2O01 - chains B and D of the 17 polymer chains in the assembly; structure by X-ray diffraction, 3.40 A resolution.

[Chain B]
Protein: Photosystem I P700 chlorophyll a apoprotein A2
From: Pisum sativum
Reference sequence: P05311 (PSAB_PEA); residue numbers follow UniProt; this construct covers 2-733
Amino-acid sequence (732 residues; each row starts with the number of its first residue):
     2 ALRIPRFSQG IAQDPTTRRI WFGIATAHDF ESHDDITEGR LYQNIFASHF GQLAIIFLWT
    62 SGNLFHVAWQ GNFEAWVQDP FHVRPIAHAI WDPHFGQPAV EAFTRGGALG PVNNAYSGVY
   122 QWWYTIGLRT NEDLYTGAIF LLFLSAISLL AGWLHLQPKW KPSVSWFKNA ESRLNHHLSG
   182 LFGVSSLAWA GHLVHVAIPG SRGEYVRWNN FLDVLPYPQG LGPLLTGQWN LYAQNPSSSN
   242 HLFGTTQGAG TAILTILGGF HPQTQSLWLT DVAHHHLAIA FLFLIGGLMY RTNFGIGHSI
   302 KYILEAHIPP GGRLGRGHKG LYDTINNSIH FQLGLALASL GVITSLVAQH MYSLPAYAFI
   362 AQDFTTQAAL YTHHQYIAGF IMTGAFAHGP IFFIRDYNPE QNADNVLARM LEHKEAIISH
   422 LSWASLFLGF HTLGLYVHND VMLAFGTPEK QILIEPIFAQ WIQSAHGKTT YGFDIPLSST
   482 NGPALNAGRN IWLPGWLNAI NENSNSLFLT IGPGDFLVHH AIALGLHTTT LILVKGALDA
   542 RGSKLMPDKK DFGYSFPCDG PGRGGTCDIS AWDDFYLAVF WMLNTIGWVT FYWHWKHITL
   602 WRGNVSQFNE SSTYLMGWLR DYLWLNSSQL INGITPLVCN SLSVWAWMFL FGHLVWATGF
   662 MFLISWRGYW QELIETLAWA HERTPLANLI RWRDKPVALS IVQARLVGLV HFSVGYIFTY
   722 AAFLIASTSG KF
Differences from the reference sequence: conflict Ala147 (Phe in P05311)
Curated features (UniProtKB/Swiss-Prot):
  - binding site ([4Fe-4S] cluster): Cys559, Cys568
  - binding site (chlorophyll a): His654, Met662, Tyr670
  - binding site (phylloquinone): Trp671
Ion coordination: chlorophyll a Mg (7 sites), coordinated by Asp93, His193, His275, His277, His308, His414, His654; 4Fe-4S cluster Fe: Cys559, Asp560, Gly561, Cys568 (shared with 1 residue of chain A)
Ligand contacts:
  - beta-carotene (BCR): Trp648, Met649, Phe652, Phe719
  - chlorophyll a (CLA), molecule 1: Phe8, Ile25, Ala28, His29
  - chlorophyll a (CLA), molecule 2: Thr18, Ile21, Trp22, Ile675, Ala679, His682, Ile691, Trp693, Arg694, Asp695, Pro697, Val698
  - chlorophyll a (CLA), molecule 3: His29, Ile46, Ser49, His50, Gln53, Leu54, Ile330, His331, Gln333, Leu334, Ala337, Leu341
  - chlorophyll a (CLA), molecule 4: His29, Ile57, Trp60, Ile382
  - chlorophyll a (CLA), molecule 5: His29, Leu334, Leu338, Phe381, Thr384, Gly385, His389, Phe576
  - chlorophyll a (CLA), molecule 6: Phe47, Phe51, Ile148, Leu151, Ala152, Leu155, His156, Trp161, Lys162, Trp167
  - chlorophyll a (CLA), molecule 7: His50, Leu54, Arg174, His177, His178, Leu182
  - chlorophyll a (CLA), molecule 8: Leu54, Ile57, Phe58, Leu182
  - chlorophyll a (CLA), molecule 9: Leu59, Gly63, Asn64, Phe66, His67, Trp70, His89, Ala90, Trp92
  - chlorophyll a (CLA), molecule 10: Trp60, Tyr117, Ser118, Ala369, Ala370, Leu371, Thr373, His374, Tyr377, Ile378, Ile718, Phe719, Ala722, Ile726
  - chlorophyll a (CLA), molecule 11: Trp60, Ser118, Gly119, Val120, Trp123, Leu341, Ile344, Thr345, Val348, Met352, Tyr358, Leu371, His374, His375, Ile378, Ile382
  - chlorophyll a (CLA), molecule 12: Asn64, His67, Ala88, His89, Asn114, Asn115, Ala116, Tyr117, Ser118, Val645, Trp646, Met649
  - chlorophyll a (CLA), molecule 13: Ile91, Asp93, His95, Phe96, Val645, Trp648
  - chlorophyll a (CLA), molecule 14: Trp123, Thr126, Ile127, Leu182, Phe183, Ser186, Ser187, Trp190, Leu194, Val273, His276, His277, Ile280, Leu347, Val348, His351, Met352, Ala357, Tyr358
  - chlorophyll a (CLA), molecule 15: Ile127, Ala189, Trp190, His193, His196, Val197, Arg208, Trp209, Phe212
  - chlorophyll a (CLA), molecule 16: Trp167, Asn170, Ser173, His177, Thr293, Asn294, Phe295
  - chlorophyll a (CLA), molecule 17: Ala171, Glu172, Arg174, Leu175, His178, Leu179, Phe183, Ile301, Tyr323, Ile326, Asn327, Leu336, Ala337, Leu341
  - chlorophyll a (CLA), molecule 18: Leu175, Phe183, Leu283, Phe284, Ile286, Gly287, Met290, Tyr291, Ile301, Ile304
  - chlorophyll a (CLA), molecule 19: Asn176, Ile286, Gly287, Gly288, Leu289, Met290, Tyr291, Ile297, Gly298, His299
  - chlorophyll a (CLA), molecule 20: His177, Val185, Leu289, Tyr291, Arg292, Thr293, Phe295, Ile297
  - chlorophyll a (CLA), molecule 21: Leu188, Val195, His196, Phe212, Leu213, Leu216, Pro217, Tyr218, Gly221, Leu222, Leu225, Tyr233, Ile254, Leu255, Leu278
  - chlorophyll a (CLA), molecule 22: Trp230, Asn231, Leu255, His275, Leu278, Ala279, Phe282, Trp493
  - chlorophyll a (CLA), molecule 23: Ile257, Leu268, Val273, His275, His276, Ala279, Ile280, Leu283, His351, Leu355, Trp497
  - chlorophyll a (CLA), molecule 24: His299, Tyr303, Ile304, Ala307, His308, Pro310, Pro311
  - chlorophyll a (CLA), molecule 25: Ile304, Leu305, His308, Pro310, Pro311, Arg317, His319, Leu322, Val407, Leu408, Met411
  - chlorophyll a (CLA), molecule 26: Pro310, Pro311, Gly312, Gly313, Arg314
  - chlorophyll a (CLA), molecule 27: Arg317, Val407, Arg410, Met411, His414, Ile418, His421
  - chlorophyll a (CLA), molecule 28: Ala339, Ser340, Phe387, Met411, Val535
  - chlorophyll a (CLA), molecule 29: Val343, Ser346, Leu347, Gln350, Gln376, Met383, Phe387, Leu527, Thr530, Thr531, Met583, Thr586
  - chlorophyll a (CLA), molecule 30: Leu347, Gln350, His351, Ser354, Leu355, Phe509
  - chlorophyll a (CLA), molecule 31: Gln350, Tyr353, Phe459, Ala460, Gln461, Ile463, Gln464, His467, Phe509, Leu510, Ile512, His520, Ile523, Val590, Tyr593, Trp594, His598
  - chlorophyll a (CLA), molecule 32: Ile418, His421, Leu422, Ala524, Leu527, His528
  - chlorophyll a (CLA), molecule 33: Ser420, His421, Ser423, Trp424, Leu427
  - chlorophyll a (CLA), molecule 34: Trp424, Leu427, Phe428, Phe431, His432
  - chlorophyll a (CLA), molecule 35: Ser426, Leu427, Leu429, Gly430, Phe431, Thr529, Leu532, Ile533, Leu578, Phe581, Trp582
  - chlorophyll a (CLA), molecule 36: Phe428, Leu429, Ile455, Pro457, Ile458, Phe459, Ala460, Phe517, His520, His521, Ala524, His528
  - chlorophyll a (CLA), molecule 37: Leu434, Val438, Phe581, Trp582, Asn585, Trp589, Leu616, Leu620
  - chlorophyll a (CLA), molecule 38: Gly435, Leu436, Val438, His439, Val442, Met443
  - chlorophyll a (CLA), molecule 39: Ile458, Phe459, Trp462
  - chlorophyll a (CLA), molecule 40: Trp462, Ile463, Ala466, His467, Leu478, Trp493, Leu494, Phe509
  - chlorophyll a (CLA), molecule 41: Leu478, Pro484, Ala485, Asn487, Ala488, Gly489, Ile492, Trp493
  - chlorophyll a (CLA), molecule 42: Ala488, Ile492, Trp493
  - chlorophyll a (CLA), molecule 43: Leu620, Leu624, Trp625
  - chlorophyll a (CLA), molecule 44: Leu624, Phe650, His654, Trp657, Gly716, Tyr717, Phe719, Thr720, Tyr721, Phe724
  - chlorophyll a (CLA), molecule 45: Trp648, Leu651, Phe652, His654, Leu655, Ala658
  - chlorophyll a (CLA), molecule 46: Phe652, Leu655, Val656, Thr659, Met662, Phe663, Val708, Val711, His712
  - chlorophyll a (CLA), molecule 47: Leu655, Ala658, Thr659, Phe661, Met662, Tyr670, Trp671, Leu674
  - chlorophyll a (CLA), molecule 48: Leu678, Ala681, His682, Thr685
  - chlorophyll a (CLA), molecule 49: Ala681, Thr685, Pro686
  - phylloquinone (PQN): Met662, Phe663, Ser666, Trp667, Arg668, Trp671, Ala699, Leu700, Ala705
  - 4Fe-4S cluster (SF4): Cys559, Asp560, Gly561, Pro562, Thr567, Cys568, Trp667, Ile702
From the paper describing this entry:
  - binding site for chlorophyll a: His439
  - binding site for beta-carotene: Trp648, Phe652, Phe719

[Chain D]
Protein: Photosystem I reaction center subunit II, chloroplast
From: Spinacia oleracea
Reference sequence: P12353 (PSAD_SPIOL); residues 19-156 here correspond to UniProt positions 75-212 (UniProt number = residue number + 56)
Amino-acid sequence (138 residues; numbered 19 to 156; the number before each row is that of its first residue):
    19 ELDPNTPSPI FAGSTGGLLR KAQVEEFYVI TWESPKEQIF EMPTGGAAIM REGPNLLKLA
    79 RKEQCLALGT RLRSKYKIKY QFYRVFPSGE VQYLHPKDGV YPEKVNPGRQ GVGLNMRSIG
   139 KNVSPIEVKF TGKQPYDL
Curated features (UniProtKB/Swiss-Prot):
  - region: Arg89 to Lys97 (Ferredoxin and ferredoxin-oxidoreductase binding)

[Chain B / chain D interface]
Pairs across the interface (26; chain B residue first):
  Asp35(B) with Tyr154(D), hydrogen bond (backbone-side chain)
  Ile37(B) with Phe148(D)
  Thr38(B) with Phe148(D)
  Glu39(B) with Phe148(D)
  Leu42(B) with Phe148(D), hydrophobic
  Phe394(B) with Ser142(D), hydrogen bond (backbone-side chain)
  Asp397(B) with Ile144(D)
  Tyr398(B) with Ser142(D), hydrogen bond (backbone-side chain); Ile144(D)
  Asn399(B) with Ile144(D)
  Pro400(B) with Val141(D), hydrophobic
  Arg542(B) with Val141(D)
  Pro548(B) with Asn140(D)
  Asp549(B) with Ile137(D); Asn140(D), hydrogen bond
  Lys551(B) with Asn140(D), hydrogen bond (side chain-backbone); Val141(D); Ser142(D); Pro143(D)
  Asp552(B) with Asn140(D); Val141(D)
  Trp680(B) with Thr33(D); Leu37(D)
  Arg684(B) with Arg38(D)
  Asn689(B) with Arg38(D)
  Arg692(B) with Lys39(D)
Interface residues without a listed pair, chain B (22 interface residues in all): Ile395, Glu683, Trp693
Interface residues without a listed pair, chain D (13 interface residues in all): Lys147

[In short]
22 residues of chain B face 13 of chain D across their interface, with 5 hydrogen bonds. Among the polar pairs
are Asp35(B)-Tyr154(D), Phe394(B)-Ser142(D) and Tyr398(B)-Ser142(D). The paper reports a binding site for
beta-carotene at Trp648(B), Phe652(B) and Phe719(B); a binding site for chlorophyll a at His439(B).
Chain B is Photosystem I P700 chlorophyll a apoprotein A2 (Pisum sativum) and chain D is Photosystem I
reaction center subunit II, chloroplast (Spinacia oleracea); the structure, The Structure of a plant
photosystem I supercomplex at 3.4 Angstrom resolution, was determined by X-ray diffraction.
